PDB entry 1G9Y | X-ray diffraction, 2.05 A resolution | chains A and B of the 4 polymer chains in the assembly

[Chain A]
Name: DNA endonuclease I-crei
Organism: Chlamydomonas reinhardtii
Notes: EC 3.1.-.-
UniProt: P05725 (DNE1_CHLRE); residue numbers follow UniProt; this construct covers 2-153
Chain sequence (152 residues; numbered 2 to 153; the number before each row is that of its first residue):
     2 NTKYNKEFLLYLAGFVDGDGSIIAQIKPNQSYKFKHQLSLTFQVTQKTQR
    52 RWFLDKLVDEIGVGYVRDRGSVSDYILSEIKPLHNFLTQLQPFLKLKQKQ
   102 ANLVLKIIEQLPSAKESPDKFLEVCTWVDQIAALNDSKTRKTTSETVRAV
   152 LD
Ion coordination: Ca2+ site 1: Gly19 (shared with Asp220(B) of chain B; 1 residue of chain C; 1 residue of chain D); Ca2+ site 2: Asp20 (shared with Asp220(B) of chain B; 2 residues of chain C; 2 residues of chain D)
Curated features (UniProtKB/Swiss-Prot):
  - region (Interaction with DNA): Gln26 to Gln38, Gln44 to Gln47, Arg68 to Arg70, Ser138 to Thr143
  - binding site (Mg(2+)): Gly19, Asp20
Reported in the primary citation:
  - Ca2+ coordination: Gly19, Asp20
  - catalytic residues: Asp20
  - catalytic residues: Gln47, Arg51, Lys98 (citing earlier work)

[Chain B]
Name: DNA endonuclease I-crei
Organism: Chlamydomonas reinhardtii
Notes: EC 3.1.-.-
UniProt: P05725 (DNE1_CHLRE); residues 202-353 here correspond to UniProt positions 2-153 (UniProt number = residue number - 200)
Chain sequence (152 residues; numbered 202 to 353; the number before each row is that of its first residue):
   202 NTKYNKEFLLYLAGFVDGDGSIIAQIKPNQSYKFKHQLSLTFQVTQKTQR
   252 RWFLDKLVDEIGVGYVRDRGSVSDYILSEIKPLHNFLTQLQPFLKLKQKQ
   302 ANLVLKIIEQLPSAKESPDKFLEVCTWVDQIAALNDSKTRKTTSETVRAV
   352 LD
Ion coordination: Ca2+ site 1: Gly219 (shared with Asp20(A) of chain A; 1 residue of chain C; 1 residue of chain D); Ca2+ site 2: Asp220 (shared with Asp20(A) of chain A; 2 residues of chain C; 2 residues of chain D)
Curated features (UniProtKB/Swiss-Prot):
  - region (Interaction with DNA): Gln226 to Gln238, Gln244 to Gln247, Arg268 to Arg270, Ser338 to Thr343
  - binding site (Mg(2+)): Gly219, Asp220

[Interface between chain A and chain B]
Pairs across the interface (42; chain A residue first):
  Lys7(A) - Glu208(B)  salt bridge
  Glu8(A) - Lys207(B)  salt bridge
  Glu8(A) - Leu211(B)
  Leu11(A) - Glu208(B)
  Leu11(A) - Leu211(B)  hydrophobic
  Leu11(A) - Tyr212(B)
  Tyr12(A) - Leu211(B)
  Tyr12(A) - Ala214(B)
  Tyr12(A) - Gly215(B)
  Tyr12(A) - Asp218(B)  hydrogen bond
  Tyr12(A) - Phe294(B)
  Tyr12(A) - Lys296(B)
  Ala14(A) - Tyr212(B)
  Gly15(A) - Tyr212(B)
  Gly15(A) - Gly215(B)
  Gly15(A) - Phe216(B)  hydrogen bond (backbone-backbone)
  Phe16(A) - Gly215(B)  hydrogen bond (backbone-backbone)
  Phe16(A) - Phe216(B)
  Phe16(A) - Asp218(B)
  Phe16(A) - Gly219(B)
  Phe16(A) - Leu297(B)  hydrophobic
  Asp18(A) - Tyr212(B)  hydrogen bond
  Asp18(A) - Phe216(B)
  Gly19(A) - Phe216(B)
  Gly19(A) - Asp220(B)
  Asp20(A) - Gly219(B)
  Asp20(A) - Asp220(B)
  Gln47(A) - Leu297(B)
  Lys48(A) - Asp337(B)  salt bridge
  Arg51(A) - Asp337(B)  salt bridge
  Trp53(A) - Lys296(B)
  Trp53(A) - Leu297(B)  hydrophobic
  Phe54(A) - Leu297(B)  hydrophobic
  Phe94(A) - Tyr212(B)
  Lys96(A) - Tyr212(B)
  Lys96(A) - Trp253(B)
  Lys96(A) - Lys257(B)
  Leu97(A) - Phe216(B)  hydrophobic
  Leu97(A) - Gln247(B)
  Leu97(A) - Trp253(B)  hydrophobic
  Leu97(A) - Phe254(B)  hydrophobic
  Asp137(A) - Arg251(B)  salt bridge
Interface residues without a listed pair, chain A (21 interface residues in all): Gln50, Glu61
Interface residues without a listed pair, chain B (22 interface residues in all): Lys248, Gln250, Glu261

[In short]
Chain A and chain B form an interface of 21 and 22 residues respectively, with 4 hydrogen bonds and 5 salt
bridges. Polar contacts include Lys7(A)-Glu208(B), Glu8(A)-Lys207(B) and Lys48(A)-Asp337(B). From the paper:
catalytic residues Asp20(A), Gln47(A) and Arg51(A) among others; Ca2+ coordination by Gly19(A) and Asp20(A).
Chain A and chain B are both DNA endonuclease I-crei (Chlamydomonas reinhardtii); the structure, Homing
endonuclease I-crei / DNA substrate complex with calcium, was determined by X-ray diffraction, deposited
together with 1G9Z.
